Entry 8VLT (X-ray diffraction, 1.84 A resolution); this record covers chains H and L.

== Chain H ==
Name: 2526 Fab Heavy Chain
Source organism: Homo sapiens
Notes: antibody fragment or engineered binder
Sequence (222 residues; numbered 1 to 214 plus 8 insertion-coded residues; the number before each row is that of its first residue; a row labelled like 82A-82C holds insertion residues (82A, then the next letters in order)):
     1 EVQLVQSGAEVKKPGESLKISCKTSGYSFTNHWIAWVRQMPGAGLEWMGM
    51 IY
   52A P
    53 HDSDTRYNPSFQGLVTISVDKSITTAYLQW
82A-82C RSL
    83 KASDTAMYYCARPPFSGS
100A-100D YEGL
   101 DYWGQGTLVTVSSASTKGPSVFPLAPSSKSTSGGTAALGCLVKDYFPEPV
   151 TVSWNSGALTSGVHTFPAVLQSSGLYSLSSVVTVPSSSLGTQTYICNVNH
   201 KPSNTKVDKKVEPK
Unresolved in the structure: 127-134, 190-191, 214
Disulfides: Cys22-Cys92, Cys140-Cys196

== Chain L ==
Name: 2526 Fab Light Chain
Source organism: Homo sapiens
Notes: antibody fragment or engineered binder
Sequence (219 residues; row label = number of the first residue in the row; a row labelled like 27A-27E holds insertion residues (27A, then the next letters in order)):
     1 DIVMTQSPLSLPVTPGEPASISCKSSH
27A-27E SLLHS
    28 NGNNYLNWFLQKPGRSPQLLIYLGSSRASGVPDRFSGSGSGTDFTLKISR
    78 VEAEDVGSYYCMQAIHIPSTFGQGTKVQITRTVAAPSVFIFPPSDEQLKS
   128 GTASVVCLLNNFYPREAKVQWKVDNALQSGNSQESVTEQDSKDSTYSLSS
   178 TLTLSKADYEKHKVYACEVTHQGLSSPVTKSFNRGEC
Disulfides: Cys23-Cys88, Cys134-Cys194
Small-molecule neighbours: alpha-D-mannopyranose (MAN): Leu37, Lys39, Gln45, Leu47, Pro59, Arg61, Phe62, Glu81, Asp82
From the paper describing this entry:
  - binding site for alpha-D-mannopyranose: Lys39, Gln45, Arg61, Glu81, Asp82
  - contacts within the chain: Arg54-Val58, Arg54-Pro59

== How chain H and chain L interact ==
Contacting residue pairs (68; chain H residue first):
  Gln39(H) - Gln38(L)  hydrogen bond
  Gln39(H) - Tyr87(L)
  Ala43(H) - Tyr87(L)
  Gly44(H) - Tyr87(L)
  Leu45(H) - Tyr87(L)  hydrophobic
  Leu45(H) - Phe98(L)
  Trp47(H) - Ile94(L)  hydrophobic
  Trp47(H) - Pro95(L)  hydrophobic
  Trp47(H) - Ser96(L)  hydrogen bond
  Met50(H) - Ile94(L)  hydrophobic
  Tyr59(H) - Ile94(L)
  Asn60(H) - Pro95(L)
  Tyr91(H) - Gln38(L)  hydrogen bond
  Tyr91(H) - Arg42(L)
  Tyr91(H) - Ser43(L)
  Phe97(H) - Tyr49(L)  hydrophobic
  Tyr100A(H) - Tyr32(L)
  Tyr100A(H) - Met89(L)
  Tyr100A(H) - Ala91(L)  hydrophobic
  Tyr100A(H) - Ser96(L)  hydrogen bond
  Glu100B(H) - Tyr32(L)  hydrogen bond
  Glu100B(H) - Asn34(L)
  Glu100B(H) - Leu50(L)
  Glu100B(H) - Ala91(L)
  Gly100C(H) - Met89(L)
  Gly100C(H) - Ala91(L)
  Leu100D(H) - Asn34(L)  hydrogen bond (backbone-side chain)
  Leu100D(H) - Phe36(L)
  Leu100D(H) - Leu46(L)
  Leu100D(H) - Met89(L)  hydrophobic
  Asp101(H) - Leu46(L)
  Trp103(H) - Phe36(L)
  Trp103(H) - Ser43(L)
  Trp103(H) - Pro44(L)
  Trp103(H) - Phe98(L)  hydrophobic
  Gly104(H) - Ser43(L)  hydrogen bond (backbone-side chain)
  Gln105(H) - Ser43(L)
  Phe122(H) - Ser121(L)
  Phe122(H) - Gln124(L)
  Pro123(H) - Ser121(L)
  Pro123(H) - Glu123(L)
  Leu124(H) - Phe118(L)  hydrophobic
  Leu124(H) - Val133(L)  hydrophobic
  Ala125(H) - Phe118(L)
  Thr135(H) - Phe116(L)
  Ala137(H) - Phe116(L)  hydrophobic
  Ala137(H) - Phe118(L)
  Leu141(H) - Ser131(L)
  Lys143(H) - Gln124(L)
  Lys143(H) - Ser131(L)
  His164(H) - Asn137(L)  hydrogen bond
  His164(H) - Asn138(L)  hydrogen bond
  His164(H) - Ser174(L)  hydrogen bond
  Phe166(H) - Leu135(L)  hydrophobic
  Phe166(H) - Ser162(L)
  Phe166(H) - Thr164(L)
  Phe166(H) - Ser174(L)
  Phe166(H) - Leu175(L)
  Phe166(H) - Ser176(L)
  Pro167(H) - Ser162(L)  hydrogen bond (backbone-side chain)
  Pro167(H) - Val163(L)
  Val169(H) - Gln160(L)
  Val169(H) - Glu161(L)
  Val169(H) - Ser162(L)
  Leu170(H) - Gln160(L)  hydrogen bond (backbone-side chain)
  Gln171(H) - Gln160(L)
  Val181(H) - Leu135(L)  hydrophobic
  Thr183(H) - Asn137(L)
Interface residues without a listed pair, chain H (42 interface residues in all): Val37, Glu46, Pro61, Gly106, Ala136, Leu138, Thr165, Lys209

== In short ==
The interface between chain H and chain L involves 42 residues on one side and 35 on the other; the contacts
include 12 hydrogen bonds. Polar pairs include Gln39(H)-Gln38(L), Trp47(H)-Ser96(L) and Tyr91(H)-Gln38(L).
From the paper: a binding site for alpha-D-mannopyranose at Lys39(L), Gln45(L) and Arg61(L) among others;
contacts within the chain involving Arg54(L), Val58(L) and Pro59(L).
Here chain H is 2526 Fab Heavy Chain and chain L is 2526 Fab Light Chain, both from Homo sapiens. Entry 8VLT
(Crystal structure of glycan-targeting antibody 2526 Fab bound to Mannose) was determined by X-ray
diffraction.
